Entry 6CZO (X-ray diffraction, 2.95 A resolution); this record covers chains A and B.

# Chain A
Molecule: Serine/threonine-protein phosphatase PP1-alpha catalytic subunit
Source organism: Homo sapiens
Notes: EC 3.1.3.16
Reference sequence: P62136 (PP1A_HUMAN); numbering as in UniProt (aligned over 7-300)
Chain sequence (299 residues; each row starts with the number of its first residue):
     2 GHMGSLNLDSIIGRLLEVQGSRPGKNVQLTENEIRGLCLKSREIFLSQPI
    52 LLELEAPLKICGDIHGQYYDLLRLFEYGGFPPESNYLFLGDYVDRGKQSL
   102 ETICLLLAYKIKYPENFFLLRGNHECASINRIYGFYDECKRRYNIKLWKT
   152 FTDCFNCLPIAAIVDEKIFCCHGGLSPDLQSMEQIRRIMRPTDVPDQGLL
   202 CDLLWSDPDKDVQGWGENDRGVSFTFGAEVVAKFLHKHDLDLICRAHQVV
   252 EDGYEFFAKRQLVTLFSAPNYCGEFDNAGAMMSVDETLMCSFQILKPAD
Disordered / not traced: 2-5, 299-300
Differences from the reference sequence: expression tag (2-6)
Metal / ion sites: Mn2+ site 1: D64, H66, D92 (together with phosphate ion); Mn2+ site 2: D92, N124, H173, H248 (together with phosphate ion)
Curated features (UniProtKB/Swiss-Prot):
  - active site: H125 (Proton donor)
  - binding site (Mn(2+)): D64, H66, D92, N124, H173, H248
  - modified residue: S22 (Phosphoserine)
  - mutagenesis: P50 (P50R: Promotes SMP complex formation), A57 (A57P: No effect on SMP complex formation), E184 (E184A: Promotes SMP complex formation), R188 (R188A: Abolishes SMP complex formation)

# Chain B
Molecule: CASC5 protein
Source organism: Homo sapiens
Reference sequence: Q05C46 (Q05C46_HUMAN); residues 23-80 here = UniProt positions 23-80
Chain sequence (62 residues; row label = number of the first residue in the row):
    19 GAMGHSSILKPPRSPLQDLRGGNETVQESNALRNKKNSRRVSFADTIKVF
    69 QTESHMKIVRKS
Disordered / not traced: 19-23, 31-55, 71-80
Differences from the reference sequence: expression tag (19-22)
From the paper describing this entry:
  - post-translational modification sites: S24, S25, S56, S60
  - mutagenesis - S24A/S25A, S24D/S25D (6-fold), S60A, S60D (5-fold): decreased binding to Serine/threonine-protein phosphatase PP1-alpha catalytic subunit (chain A)
  - mutagenesis - S56D (3-fold): increased binding to Serine/threonine-protein phosphatase PP1-alpha catalytic subunit (chain A)
  - mutagenesis - S60D: unchanged binding to MT
  - mutagenesis - S56D: decreased binding to MT
  - mutagenesis - S24D/S25D: abolished binding to MTs

# How chain A and chain B interact
Pairs across the interface (50):
  Q49(A) - L27(B)
  E54(A) - I26(B)
  E54(A) - L27(B)
  E54(A) - K28(B)  hydrogen bond (backbone-backbone)
  L55(A) - I26(B)
  L55(A) - K28(B)
  E56(A) - I26(B)  hydrogen bond (backbone-backbone)
  E56(A) - K28(B)  salt bridge
  R74(A) - T70(B)  hydrogen bond
  Y78(A) - F68(B)  hydrophobic
  Y78(A) - T70(B)
  N86(A) - I26(B)
  E116(A) - S25(B)
  E116(A) - I26(B)  hydrogen bond (backbone-backbone)
  E116(A) - L27(B)
  N117(A) - S24(B)  hydrogen bond (side chain-backbone)
  F119(A) - I26(B)  hydrophobic
  D166(A) - K28(B)  salt bridge
  D166(A) - R57(B)  salt bridge
  K168(A) - R57(B)
  I169(A) - V59(B)  hydrophobic
  D242(A) - R58(B)  salt bridge
  D242(A) - V59(B)  hydrogen bond (side chain-backbone)
  L243(A) - F61(B)  hydrophobic
  Y255(A) - I65(B)
  F257(A) - F61(B)  hydrophobic
  R261(A) - F61(B)
  E287(A) - R57(B)
  T288(A) - R58(B)
  L289(A) - R57(B)
  L289(A) - R58(B)
  L289(A) - V59(B)
  L289(A) - S60(B)  hydrogen bond (backbone-backbone)
  M290(A) - S60(B)
  M290(A) - A62(B)  hydrophobic
  C291(A) - S60(B)  hydrogen bond (backbone-backbone)
  C291(A) - F61(B)
  C291(A) - A62(B)  hydrogen bond (backbone-backbone)
  S292(A) - A62(B)
  F293(A) - I65(B)
  F293(A) - K66(B)  hydrogen bond (backbone-backbone)
  Q294(A) - K66(B)
  I295(A) - K66(B)  hydrogen bond (backbone-backbone)
  I295(A) - V67(B)
  I295(A) - F68(B)  hydrogen bond (backbone-backbone)
  L296(A) - F68(B)
  K297(A) - F68(B)  hydrogen bond (backbone-backbone)
  K297(A) - Q69(B)
  K297(A) - T70(B)  hydrogen bond (backbone-backbone)
  P298(A) - T70(B)
Also at the interface, not in a pair above, chain A (33 interface residues in all): L53, P58, L59
From the paper, about this interface:
  - pairs named by the authors: E56(A)-K28(B) (salt bridge)
  - interface residues, chain A: L53(A), L55(A), L59(A), F119(A)
  - interface residues, chain B: S25(B), I26(B), L27(B), K28(B), R58(B), V67(B)

# In short
33 residues of chain A face 17 of chain B across their interface, with 14 hydrogen bonds and 4 salt bridges.
Among the polar pairs are E56(A)-K28(B), D166(A)-K28(B) and D166(A)-R57(B). The paper describes a salt bridge
between E56(A) and K28(B). From the paper: S24A/S25A, S24D/S25D and S60A of chain B, among others, reduce
binding to Serine/threonine-protein phosphatase PP1-alpha catalytic subunit (chain A); interface residues
L53(A), L55(A) and S25(B) among others; 5 substitutions were tested in all.
Here chain A is Serine/threonine-protein phosphatase PP1-alpha catalytic subunit and chain B is CASC5 protein,
both from Homo sapiens. Entry 6CZO (The KNL1-PP1 Holoenzyme) was determined by X-ray diffraction.
